PDB entry 1GU2 | X-ray diffraction, 1.19 A resolution | chain A

== Chain A ==
Protein: Cytochrome C''
Organism: Methylophilus methylotrophus
Reference sequence: Q9RQB9 (CYCA_METME); residues 1-124 here correspond to UniProt positions 21-144 (UniProt number = residue number + 20)
Sequence (124 residues; numbered 1 to 124; the number before each row is that of its first residue):
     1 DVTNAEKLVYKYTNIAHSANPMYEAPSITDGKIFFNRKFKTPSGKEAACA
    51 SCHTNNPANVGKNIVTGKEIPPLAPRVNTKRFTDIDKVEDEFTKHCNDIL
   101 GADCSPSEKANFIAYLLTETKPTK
Disulfide bonds: Cys-96/Cys-104
Covalent attachments: heme c (HEC) linked to Cys-49, Cys-52
Metal / ion sites: heme c Fe: His-53, His-95
Residues lining bound ligands: heme c (HEC): Phe-34, Ala-48, His-53, Asn-63, Ile-64, Val-65, Ile-70, Pro-71, Leu-73, Arg-81, Val-88, Glu-91, Phe-92, His-95, Ile-99, Leu-100, Phe-112

== Summary ==
Heme c is covalently linked to Cys-49. The heme c Fe site is built by His-53 and His-95.
Chain A is Cytochrome C'' (Methylophilus methylotrophus); the structure, Crystal structure of oxidized
cytochrome c'' from Methylophilus methylotrophus, was determined by X-ray diffraction together with 1OAE from
the same study.
